Entry 6ZRZ (X-ray diffraction, 1.70 A resolution); this record covers chain AAA.

== Chain AAA ==
Protein: DMATS type aromatic prenyltransferase
Source organism: Streptomyces coelicolor
Reference sequence: A0A4R8NF71 (A0A4R8NF71_STRCH); residues 2-356 here correspond to UniProt positions 12-366 (UniProt number = residue number + 10)
Chain sequence (360 residues; each row starts with the number of its first residue):
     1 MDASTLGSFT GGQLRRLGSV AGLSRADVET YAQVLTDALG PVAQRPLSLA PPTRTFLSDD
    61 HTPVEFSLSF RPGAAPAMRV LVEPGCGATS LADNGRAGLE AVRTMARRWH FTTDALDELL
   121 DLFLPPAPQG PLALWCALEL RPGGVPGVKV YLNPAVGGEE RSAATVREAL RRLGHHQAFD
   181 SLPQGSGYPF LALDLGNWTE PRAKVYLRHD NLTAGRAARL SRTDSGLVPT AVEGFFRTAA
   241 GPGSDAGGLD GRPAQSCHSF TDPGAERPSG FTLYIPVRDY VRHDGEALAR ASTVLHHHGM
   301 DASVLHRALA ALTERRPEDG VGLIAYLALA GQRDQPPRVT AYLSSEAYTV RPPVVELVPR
Unresolved in the structure: 1, 198-199
Differences from the reference sequence: initiating methionine (1); expression tag (357-360)
Residues lining bound ligands:
  - dmaspp (6C7; S-(3-methylbut-2-en-1-yl) trihydrogen thiodiphosphate): R79, L81, W135, K149, Y151, F190, R202, K204, Y206, Y274, R338, Y342
  - tryptophan (TRP): F56, L57, S58, E65, L81, W135, F190, R252, Q255, Y274, R278, Y326, Y342

== Overview ==
Ligands of chain AAA: dmaspp and tryptophan.
Chain AAA is DMATS type aromatic prenyltransferase (Streptomyces coelicolor); the structure, Crystal structure
of 5-dimethylallyl tryptophan synthase from Streptomyces coelicolor in complex with DMASPP and Trp, was
determined by X-ray diffraction, deposited together with 6ZRX, 6ZRY and 6ZS0.
